PDB entry 8TUW | electron microscopy, 7.90 A resolution (low resolution: residue-level contacts below are approximate; hydrogen-bond / salt-bridge calls are withheld) | chains b2 and c2 of the 17 polymer chains in the assembly

[Chain b2 (and c2)]
Protein: Type IV major pilin protein PilA
Source organism: Pseudomonas aeruginosa PAO1
Notes: chain c2 of this document is another copy of the same molecule, construct and numbering; everything in this record applies to it too
UniProtKB: P04739 (PILA_PSEAE); residue numbers follow UniProt; this construct covers 7-149
Amino-acid sequence (143 residues; row label = number of the first residue in the row):
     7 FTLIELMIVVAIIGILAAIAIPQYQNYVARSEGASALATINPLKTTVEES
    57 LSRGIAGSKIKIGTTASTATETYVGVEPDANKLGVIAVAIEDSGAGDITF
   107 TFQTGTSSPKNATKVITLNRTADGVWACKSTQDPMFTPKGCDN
UniProt features mapped onto this chain:
  - modified residue: Phe7 (N-methylphenylalanine)
Disulfides: Cys134-Cys147

[How chain b2 and chain c2 interact]
Contacting residue pairs (14; chain b2 residue first):
  Glu11(b2) - Leu9(c2)
  Val15(b2) - Leu9(c2)
  Val15(b2) - Leu12(c2)
  Ile18(b2) - Leu12(c2)
  Ile19(b2) - Phe7(c2)
  Ile19(b2) - Leu12(c2)
  Leu22(b2) - Leu12(c2)
  Leu22(b2) - Val16(c2)
  Val131(b2) - Thr70(c2)
  Lys145(b2) - Lys88(c2)
  Lys145(b2) - Leu89(c2)
  Lys145(b2) - Thr112(c2)
  Cys147(b2) - Lys88(c2)
  Asp148(b2) - Lys88(c2)
Other interface residues (no listed pair), chain b2 (11 interface residues in all): Asp129, Gly146
Other interface residues (no listed pair), chain c2 (11 interface residues in all): Thr8, Ala72, Gly81

[Summary]
The chain b2/chain c2 interface involves 11 residues from each chain.
Both chains are Type IV major pilin protein PilA (Pseudomonas aeruginosa PAO1). Entry 8TUW (Type IV pilus from
Pseudomonas PAO1 strain with PP7 Maturation protein) was determined by electron microscopy (same publication
as 8TUM and 8TUX).
